7TNQ - chains A6 and b of the 100 polymer chains in the assembly; structure by electron microscopy, 8.40 A resolution (very low resolution: no residue pairs are listed; an interface is given only as per-side residue counts).

Chain A6:
Name: Tubulin alpha chain
Source organism: Toxoplasma gondii
Reference sequence: P10873 (TBA_TOXGO); residue numbers follow UniProt; this construct covers 1-453
Amino-acid sequence (453 residues; row label = number of the first residue in the row):
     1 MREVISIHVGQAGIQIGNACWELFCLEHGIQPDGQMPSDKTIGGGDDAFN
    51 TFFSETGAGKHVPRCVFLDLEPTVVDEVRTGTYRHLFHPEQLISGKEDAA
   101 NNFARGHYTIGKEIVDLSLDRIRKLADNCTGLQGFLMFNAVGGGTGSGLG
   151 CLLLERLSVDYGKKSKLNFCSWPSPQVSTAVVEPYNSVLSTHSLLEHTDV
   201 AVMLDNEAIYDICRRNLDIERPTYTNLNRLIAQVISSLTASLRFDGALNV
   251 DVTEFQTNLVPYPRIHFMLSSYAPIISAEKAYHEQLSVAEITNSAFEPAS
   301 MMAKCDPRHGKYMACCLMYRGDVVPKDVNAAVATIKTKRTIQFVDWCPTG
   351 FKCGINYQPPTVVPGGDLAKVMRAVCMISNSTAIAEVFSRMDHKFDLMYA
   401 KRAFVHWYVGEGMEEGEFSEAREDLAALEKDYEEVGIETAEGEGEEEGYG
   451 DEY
Not modelled in the structure: 38-46, 438-453

Chain b:
Name: PDI family protein
Source organism: Toxoplasma gondii
Notes: EC 1.8.1.8
Reference sequence: A0A125YMM3 (A0A125YMM3_TOXGM); residues 1-220 here = UniProt positions 1-220
Amino-acid sequence (220 residues; each row starts with the number of its first residue):
     1 MSQPVFASPLNVEKRRLNEERALMQAQKAGGEGVNIQLPPNYGDMDLILF
    51 PEGSLKNSNNTVIPQSHLKGKSVALYFADGADPKCASLLPFLLNYYRTMN
   101 EGGANQKIEIIFVSLDRDREAFESHRAHMPWLSIDLENPLTEILKRHFRV
   151 MKEYEVPTYGYGSRTGVPSVIVIGSDGREAQFLPICSGLEEGDRALLRWD
   201 WRNTKFASDQFHVRPTLLEQ
Not modelled in the structure: 1-47, 153-162, 208-220

How chain A6 and chain b interact:
At this resolution (8 A) residue pairs are not listed: 10 residues of chain A6 and 12 of chain b lie at the interface.

Overview:
The interface between chain A6 and chain b involves 10 residues on one side and 12 on the other.
Chain A6 is Tubulin alpha chain and chain b is PDI family protein, both from Toxoplasma gondii; the structure,
The symmetry-released subpellicular microtubule map from detergent-extracted Toxoplasma cells, was determined
by electron microscopy together with 7TNS and 7TNT from the same study.
